Entry 9DDN (electron microscopy, 3.18 A resolution); this record covers chains C and D of the 9 polymer chains in the assembly.

== Chain C (and D) ==
Name: Tol-Pal system protein TolQ
From: Escherichia coli
Notes: chain D of this document is another copy of the same molecule, construct and numbering; everything in this record applies to it too
Reference sequence: P0ABV0 (TOLQ_ECO57); residue numbers follow UniProt; this construct covers 1-230
Amino-acid sequence (230 residues; row label = number of the first residue in the row):
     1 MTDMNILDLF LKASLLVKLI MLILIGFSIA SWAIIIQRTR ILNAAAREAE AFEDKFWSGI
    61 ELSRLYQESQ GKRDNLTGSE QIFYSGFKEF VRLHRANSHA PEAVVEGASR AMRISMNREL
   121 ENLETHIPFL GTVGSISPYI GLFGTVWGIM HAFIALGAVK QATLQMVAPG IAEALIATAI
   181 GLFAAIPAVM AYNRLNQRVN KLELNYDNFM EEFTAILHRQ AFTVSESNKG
Not modelled in the structure: 1-5, 224-230

== Chain C / chain D interface ==
Pairs across the interface (27; chain C residue first):
  His-99(C) / Arg-219(D)
  His-99(C) / Thr-223(D)
  Arg-110(C) / Asn-208(D)  hydrogen bond (side chain-backbone)
  Arg-110(C) / Glu-211(D)  salt bridge
  Arg-110(C) / Glu-212(D)
  Glu-121(C) / Lys-201(D)  salt bridge
  Pro-128(C) / Gln-197(D)
  Ser-135(C) / Val-189(D)
  Ile-136(C) / Ile-186(D)  hydrophobic
  Ile-136(C) / Val-189(D)  hydrophobic
  Tyr-139(C) / Pro-138(D)
  Tyr-139(C) / Leu-182(D)  hydrophobic
  Tyr-139(C) / Ile-186(D)  hydrophobic
  Ile-140(C) / Ile-186(D)  hydrophobic
  Leu-142(C) / Leu-182(D)
  Phe-143(C) / Ala-179(D)
  Phe-143(C) / Leu-182(D)
  Val-146(C) / Leu-175(D)
  Val-146(C) / Thr-178(D)
  Val-146(C) / Ala-179(D)  hydrophobic
  Ile-149(C) / Leu-175(D)  hydrophobic
  Met-150(C) / Leu-175(D)  hydrophobic
  Phe-153(C) / Ile-171(D)  hydrophobic
  Val-159(C) / Gln-165(D)  hydrogen bond (backbone-side chain)
  Lys-160(C) / Gln-165(D)  hydrogen bond (backbone-side chain)
  Gln-161(C) / Gln-165(D)
  Ala-162(C) / Leu-164(D)  hydrophobic
Other interface residues (no listed pair), chain C (21 interface residues in all): Thr-132, Leu-156, Gly-157
Other interface residues (no listed pair), chain D (23 interface residues in all): Trp-57, Gly-134, Ala-172, Ala-185, Met-190, Asn-193

== In short ==
Chain C and chain D form an interface of 21 and 23 residues respectively; the contacts include 3 hydrogen
bonds and 2 salt bridges. Polar contacts include Arg-110(C)/Glu-211(D), Glu-121(C)/Lys-201(D) and
Arg-110(C)/Asn-208(D).
Both chains are Tol-Pal system protein TolQ (Escherichia coli). Entry 9DDN (E. coli TolAQR conformation II)
was determined by electron microscopy together with 9DDM, 9DDO, 9DDP and 9DDQ from the same study.
